Entry 3GG8 (X-ray diffraction, 2.21 A resolution); this record covers chains A and D of the 4 polymer chains in the assembly.

# Chain A (and D)
Name: Pyruvate kinase
Source organism: Toxoplasma gondii
Notes: EC 2.7.1.40; chain D of this document is another copy of the same molecule, construct and numbering; everything in this record applies to it too
Reference sequence: Q969A2 (Q969A2_TOXGO); numbering as in UniProt (aligned over 39-531)
Sequence (511 residues; each row starts with the number of its first residue):
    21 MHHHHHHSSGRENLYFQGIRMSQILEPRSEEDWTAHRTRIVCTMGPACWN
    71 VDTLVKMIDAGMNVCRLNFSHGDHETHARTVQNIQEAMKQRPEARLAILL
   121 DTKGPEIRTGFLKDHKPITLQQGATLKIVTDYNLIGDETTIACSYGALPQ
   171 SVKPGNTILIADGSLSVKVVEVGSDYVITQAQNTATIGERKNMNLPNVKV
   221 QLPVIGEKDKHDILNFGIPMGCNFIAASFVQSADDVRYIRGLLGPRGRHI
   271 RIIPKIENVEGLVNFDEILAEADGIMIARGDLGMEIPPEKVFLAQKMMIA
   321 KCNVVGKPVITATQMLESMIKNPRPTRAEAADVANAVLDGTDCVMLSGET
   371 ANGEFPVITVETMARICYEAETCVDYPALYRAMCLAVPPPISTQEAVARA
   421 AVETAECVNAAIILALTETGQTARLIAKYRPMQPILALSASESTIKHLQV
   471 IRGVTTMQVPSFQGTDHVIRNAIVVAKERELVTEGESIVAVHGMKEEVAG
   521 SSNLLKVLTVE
Disordered / not traced: 21-40, 132-136, 482-483, 515-520 (chain D: 21-39, 408-409, 483, 500, 516-520)
Construct notes: expression tag (21-38)
Reported in the primary citation:
  - conformationally variable residues (order/disorder transition): Pro480 to Thr485, Lys515 to Ser522
  - binding site for sulfate ion: Thr437, Thr439, Thr442
  - allosteric site: Pro480 to Thr485, His512, Glu516

# How chain A and chain D interact
Residue-residue contacts - 28 pairs, chain A then chain D:
  Ile411(A) - Cys427(D)  hydrophobic
  Thr413(A) - Val428(D)
  Thr413(A) - Val527(D)
  Ala416(A) - Cys427(D)  hydrophobic
  Ala416(A) - Val428(D)  hydrophobic
  Val417(A) - Val527(D)  hydrophobic
  Ala420(A) - Thr424(D)
  Glu423(A) - Glu423(D)
  Thr424(A) - Ala420(D)
  Val428(A) - Thr413(D)
  Val428(A) - Ala416(D)  hydrophobic
  Ser507(A) - Thr413(D)
  Ser521(A) - Thr529(D)
  Ser522(A) - Lys526(D)  hydrogen bond
  Ser522(A) - Val527(D)
  Asn523(A) - Leu525(D)
  Asn523(A) - Lys526(D)
  Asn523(A) - Val527(D)  hydrogen bond (backbone-backbone)
  Leu524(A) - Leu525(D)
  Leu525(A) - Leu524(D)
  Leu525(A) - Leu525(D)  hydrogen bond (backbone-backbone)
  Lys526(A) - Ser522(D)  hydrogen bond
  Lys526(A) - Asn523(D)
  Lys526(A) - Leu524(D)
  Val527(A) - Thr413(D)
  Val527(A) - Val417(D)  hydrophobic
  Val527(A) - Ser522(D)
  Val527(A) - Asn523(D)  hydrogen bond (backbone-backbone)
Interface residues without a listed pair, chain A (20 interface residues in all): Ser412, Arg419, Cys427, Leu528
Interface residues without a listed pair, chain D (19 interface residues in all): Ile411, Arg419, Ser507, Leu528

# In short
Chain A and chain D form an interface of 20 and 19 residues respectively, with 5 hydrogen bonds. Polar pairs
include Ser522(A)-Lys526(D), Asn523(A)-Val527(D) and Leu525(A)-Leu525(D). From the paper: a binding site for
sulfate ion at Thr437(A), Thr439(A) and Thr442(A); an allosteric site at Pro480(A), His512(A) and Glu516(A).
Chain A and chain D are both Pyruvate kinase (Toxoplasma gondii); the structure, Crystal structure of the
Toxoplasma gondii Pyruvate Kinase N terminal truncated, was determined by X-ray diffraction (same publication
as 3EOE).
